Entry 9EF2 (electron microscopy, 3.36 A resolution); this record covers chains A and B of the 3 polymer chains in the assembly.

[Chain A]
Molecule: Integrin alpha-5
From: Homo sapiens
UniProtKB: P08648 (ITA5_HUMAN); residues -40 to 955 here correspond to UniProt positions 1-996 (UniProt number = residue number + 41)
Chain sequence (1005 residues; numbered -40 to 964; the number before each row is that of its first residue; numbers below 1 keep their minus sign (Met-40 is residue -40)):
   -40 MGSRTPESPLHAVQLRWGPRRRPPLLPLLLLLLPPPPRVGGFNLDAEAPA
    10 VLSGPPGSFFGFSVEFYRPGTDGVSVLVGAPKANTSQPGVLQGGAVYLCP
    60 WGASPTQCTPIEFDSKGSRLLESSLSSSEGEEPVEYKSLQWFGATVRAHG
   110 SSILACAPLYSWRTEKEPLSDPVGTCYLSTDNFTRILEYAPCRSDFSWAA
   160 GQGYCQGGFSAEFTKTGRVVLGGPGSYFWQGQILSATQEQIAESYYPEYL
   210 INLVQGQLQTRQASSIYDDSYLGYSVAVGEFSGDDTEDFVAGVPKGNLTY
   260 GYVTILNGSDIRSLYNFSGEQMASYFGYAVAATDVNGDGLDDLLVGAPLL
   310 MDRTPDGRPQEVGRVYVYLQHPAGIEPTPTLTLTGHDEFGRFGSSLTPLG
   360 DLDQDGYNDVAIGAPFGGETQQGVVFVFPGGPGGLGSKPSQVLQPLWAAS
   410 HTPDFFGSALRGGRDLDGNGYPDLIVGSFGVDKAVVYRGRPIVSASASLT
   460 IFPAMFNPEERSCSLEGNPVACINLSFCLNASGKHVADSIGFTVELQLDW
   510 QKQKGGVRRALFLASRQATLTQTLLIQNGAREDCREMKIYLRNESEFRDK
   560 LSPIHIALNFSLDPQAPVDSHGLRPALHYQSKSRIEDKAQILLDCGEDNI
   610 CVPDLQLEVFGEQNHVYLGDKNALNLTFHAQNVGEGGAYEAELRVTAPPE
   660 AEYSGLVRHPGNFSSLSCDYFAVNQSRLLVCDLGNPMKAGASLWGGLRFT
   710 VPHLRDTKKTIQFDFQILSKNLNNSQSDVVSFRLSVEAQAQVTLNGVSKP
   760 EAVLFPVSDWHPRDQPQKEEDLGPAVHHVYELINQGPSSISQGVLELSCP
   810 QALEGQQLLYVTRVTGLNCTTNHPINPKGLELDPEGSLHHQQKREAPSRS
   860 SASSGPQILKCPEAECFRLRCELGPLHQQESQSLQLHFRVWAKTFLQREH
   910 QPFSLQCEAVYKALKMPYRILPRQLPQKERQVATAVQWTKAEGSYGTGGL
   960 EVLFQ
Disordered / not traced: -40 to 0, 29-31, 86-88, 450-964
Sequence notes: expression tag (956-964)
Disulfides: Cys58-Cys67, Cys115-Cys135, Cys151-Cys164
Glycans and other covalent adducts: N-acetylglucosamine (NAG) linked to Asn43, Asn256, Asn266, Asn275; glycan linked to Asn141
Metal / ion sites: Ca2+ site 1: Ser241, Asp243, Thr245, Asp247; Ca2+ site 2: Asp293, Asn295, Asp297, Leu299, Asp301; Ca2+ site 3: Asp362, Asp364, Tyr366, Asp368
What the authors report for this chain:
  - specificity-determining residues: Phe155, Trp157 (proposed by the authors, not directly observed)

[Chain B]
Molecule: Integrin beta-1
From: Homo sapiens
UniProtKB: P05556 (ITB1_HUMAN); residues -19 to 708 here correspond to UniProt positions 1-728 (UniProt number = residue number + 20)
Chain sequence (738 residues; row label = number of the first residue in the row; numbers below 1 keep their minus sign (Met-19 is residue -19)):
   -19 MNLQPIFWIGLISSVCCVFAQTDENRCLKANAKSCGECIQAGPNCGWCTN
    31 STFLQEGMPTSARCDDLEALKKKGCPPDDIENPRGSKDIKKNKNVTNRSK
    81 GTAEKLKPEDITQIQPQQLVLRLRSGEPQTFTLKFKRAEDYPIDLYYLMD
   131 LSYSMKDDLENVKSLGTDLMNEMRRITSDFRIGFGSFVEKTVMPYISTTP
   181 AKLRNPCTSEQNCTSPFSYKNVLSLTNKGEVFNELVGKQRISGNLDSPEG
   231 GFDAIMQVAVCGSLIGWRNVTRLLVFSTDAGFHFAGDGKLGGIVLPNDGQ
   281 CHLENNMYTMSHYYDYPSIAHLVQKLSENNIQTIFAVTEEFQPVYKELKN
   331 LIPKSAVGTLSANSSNVIQLIIDAYNSLSSEVILENGKLSEGVTISYKSY
   381 CKNGVNGTGENGRKCSNISIGDEVQFEISITSNKCPKKDSDSFKIRPLGF
   431 TEEVEVILQYICECECQSEGIPESPKCHEGNGTFECGACRCNEGRVGRHC
   481 ECSTDEVNSEDMDAYCRKENSSEICSNNGECVCGQCVCRKRDNTNEIYSG
   531 KFCECDNFNCDRSNGLICGGNGVCKCRVCECNPNYTGSACDCSLDTSTCE
   581 ASNGQICNGRGICECGVCKCTDPKFQGQTCEMCQTCLGVCAEHKECVQCR
   631 AFNKGEKKDTCTQECSYFNITKVESRDKLPQPVQPDPVSHCKEKDVDDCW
   681 FYFTYSVNGNNEVMVHVVENPECPTGPDDTSGLEVLFQ
Disordered / not traced: -19 to 119, 360-718
Sequence notes: expression tag (709-718)
Disulfides: Cys187-Cys193, Cys241-Cys281
Glycans and other covalent adducts: N-acetylglucosamine (NAG) linked to Asn192, Asn249, Asn343
Metal / ion sites: Mn2+ site 1: Ser132, Ser134, Glu229 (shared with 1 residue of chain C); Mn2+ site 2: Asp137, Asp138, Asp259; Mn2+ site 3: Glu169, Asn224, Asp226, Pro228, Glu229

[Chain A / chain B interface]
Residue-residue contacts (46):
  Trp100(A) with Gly272(B)
  Leu118(A) with Met173(B), hydrophobic
  Ser120(A) with Met173(B)
  Pro127(A) with Thr179(B)
  Leu128(A) with Thr179(B)
  Ser129(A) with Thr178(B), hydrogen bond; Thr179(B)
  Trp157(A) with Leu225(B), hydrophobic
  Tyr163(A) with Pro174(B); Leu225(B)
  Gln165(A) with Pro174(B); Leu270(B)
  Phe168(A) with Lys269(B); Leu270(B), hydrophobic
  Trp188(A) with Pro174(B); Asp226(B)
  Asp228(A) with Pro228(B)
  Tyr230(A) with Asp267(B); Leu270(B)
  Tyr233(A) with Gly266(B), hydrogen bond (side chain-backbone); Lys269(B); Leu270(B), hydrophobic
  Lys254(A) with Phe264(B); Asp267(B), salt bridge
  Tyr259(A) with Glu327(B), hydrogen bond
  Met281(A) with Phe262(B), hydrophobic; Val324(B), hydrophobic; Glu327(B)
  Ala282(A) with Phe264(B), hydrophobic
  Tyr284(A) with Phe264(B), hydrophobic; Ala265(B); Gly266(B), hydrogen bond (side chain-backbone); Asp267(B), hydrogen bond
  Tyr287(A) with Lys269(B)
  Leu308(A) with Ala265(B)
  Met310(A) with Ile299(B), hydrophobic; Ala300(B), hydrophobic; Leu331(B), hydrophobic
  Glu320(A) with Ser298(B), hydrogen bond; Ala300(B)
  Phe348(A) with Gln304(B)
  Arg350(A) with Ala265(B); Pro276(B)
  Phe375(A) with Pro276(B)
  Phe414(A) with Val274(B)
  Phe438(A) with Val274(B), hydrophobic
Interface residues without a listed pair, chain A (32 interface residues in all): Phe21, Thr258, Gln280, Pro318
Interface residues without a listed pair, chain B (33 interface residues in all): Ser177, Lys182, Ser227, His263, Gly271, Leu275, His301, Val303, Leu328

[Summary]
Chain A and chain B form an interface of 32 and 33 residues respectively, with 6 hydrogen bonds and 1 salt
bridge. Polar contacts include Lys254(A)-Asp267(B), Ser129(A)-Thr178(B) and Tyr233(A)-Gly266(B).
N-acetylglucosamine is covalently linked to Asn43(A), Asn256(A), Asn266(A) and Asn275(A). N-acetylglucosamine
is covalently linked to Asn192(B), Asn249(B) and Asn343(B). The paper reports specificity determinants
Phe155(A) and Trp157(A).
Here chain A is Integrin alpha-5 and chain B is Integrin beta-1, both from Homo sapiens. Entry 9EF2 (Cryo-EM
structure of alpha5beta1 integrin in complex with NeoNectin candidate 2, open conformation) was determined by
electron microscopy, deposited together with 9DIA and 9CKV.
